PDB entry 6BVN | electron microscopy, 4.00 A resolution | chains B and A of the 3 polymer chains in the assembly

== Chain B (and A) ==
Molecule: Capsid protein
Source organism: Hepatitis B virus genotype D subtype adw
Notes: chain A of this document is another copy of the same molecule, construct and numbering; everything in this record applies to it too
UniProt: P03147 (CAPSD_HBVD1); numbering as in UniProt (aligned over 1-149)
Sequence (150 residues; numbered 1 to 150; the number before each row is that of its first residue):
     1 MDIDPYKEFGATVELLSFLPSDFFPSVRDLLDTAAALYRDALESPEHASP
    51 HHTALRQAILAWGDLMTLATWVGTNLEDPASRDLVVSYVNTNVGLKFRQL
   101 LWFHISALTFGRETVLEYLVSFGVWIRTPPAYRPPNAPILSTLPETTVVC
Unresolved in the structure: 145-150
Differences from the reference sequence: engineered mutation A48 (Cys in P03147), A61 (Cys in P03147), A107 (Cys in P03147); expression tag (150)
Residues lining bound ligands: hap-tamra (E9D; Heteroaryldihydropyrimidine tetramethylrodamine): F23, P25, D29, L30, T33, W102, I105, S106, T109, F110, Y118, N136, I139, L140, S141

== How chain B and chain A interact ==
Residue-residue contacts (61):
  M1(B) with R39(A); E43(A), hydrogen bond (backbone-side chain); I59(A), hydrophobic
  D2(B) with E43(A), hydrogen bond (backbone-side chain)
  I3(B) with E43(A); L60(A)
  D4(B) with L60(A)
  P5(B) with Q57(A); L60(A)
  K7(B) with P45(A)
  E8(B) with P45(A); E46(A); H47(A); R56(A), salt bridge
  F9(B) with H47(A)
  A35(B) with M1(A), hydrophobic
  R39(B) with M1(A)
  L42(B) with I3(A), hydrophobic
  E43(B) with M1(A); D2(A); K7(A), hydrogen bond (backbone-side chain)
  S44(B) with K7(A)
  P45(B) with K7(A); E8(A)
  E46(B) with E8(A)
  H47(B) with E8(A), salt bridge; P50(A)
  P50(B) with H47(A); T53(A)
  T53(B) with E8(A), hydrogen bond
  A54(B) with T53(A)
  R56(B) with E8(A), salt bridge
  Q57(B) with P5(A); Q57(A); L100(A)
  I59(B) with I3(A), hydrophobic
  L60(B) with I3(A); P5(A), hydrophobic
  D64(B) with V93(A); K96(A)
  L65(B) with L65(A), hydrophobic
  T67(B) with Y88(A)
  L68(B) with L68(A), hydrophobic; Y88(A), hydrophobic
  W71(B) with L84(A); Y88(A)
  L76(B) with A80(A); S81(A)
  S81(B) with L76(A); S81(A)
  L84(B) with W71(A); N75(A)
  V85(B) with W71(A), hydrophobic; L76(A), hydrophobic
  Y88(B) with T67(A); L68(A), hydrophobic; W71(A)
  V93(B) with D64(A)
  K96(B) with D64(A), salt bridge
  L100(B) with Q57(A)
  R112(B) with H47(A)
Also at the interface, not in a pair above, chain B (38 interface residues in all): F97
Also at the interface, not in a pair above, chain A (38 interface residues in all): F9, A35, A54, V72, V85, F97, H104

== Summary ==
The chain B/chain A interface involves 38 residues from each chain; the contacts include 4 hydrogen bonds and
4 salt bridges. Among the polar pairs are E8(B)-R56(A), H47(B)-E8(A) and K96(B)-D64(A). Chain B binds
hap-tamra.
Chain B and chain A are both Capsid protein (Hepatitis B virus genotype D subtype adw); the structure, Cryo-EM
Structure of Hepatitis B virus T=3 capsid in complex with the fluorescent allosteric modulator HAP-TAMRA, was
determined by electron microscopy together with 6BVF from the same study.
